Entry 4RIW (X-ray diffraction, 3.10 A resolution); this record covers chains A and B.

# Chain A
Protein: Receptor tyrosine-protein kinase erbB-3
Source organism: Homo sapiens
Notes: EC 2.7.10.1; fragment: kinase domain
Reference sequence: P21860 (ERBB3_HUMAN); residues 679-1001 here correspond to UniProt positions 698-1020 (UniProt number = residue number + 19)
Chain sequence (326 residues; row label = number of the first residue in the row):
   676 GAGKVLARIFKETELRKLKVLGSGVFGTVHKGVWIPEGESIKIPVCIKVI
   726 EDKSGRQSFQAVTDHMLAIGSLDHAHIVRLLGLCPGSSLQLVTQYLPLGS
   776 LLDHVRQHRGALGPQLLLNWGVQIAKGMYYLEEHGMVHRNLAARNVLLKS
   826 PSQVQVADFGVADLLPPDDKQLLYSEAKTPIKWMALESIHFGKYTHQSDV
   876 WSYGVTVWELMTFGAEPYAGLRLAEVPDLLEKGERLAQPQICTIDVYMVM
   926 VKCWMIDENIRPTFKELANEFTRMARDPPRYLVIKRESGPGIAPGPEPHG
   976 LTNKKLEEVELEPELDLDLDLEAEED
Not modelled in the structure: 676-679, 843-854, 961-1001
Sequence notes: expression tag (676-678)
Metal / ion sites: Mg2+: N820, D833 (together with AMP-PNP)
Residues lining bound ligands: AMP-PNP (ANP; phosphoaminophosphonic acid-adenylate ester): L696, G697, S698, G699, V700, G702, V704, C721, K723, T768, Q769, Y770, L771, N815, R819, N820, L822, D833
Curated features (UniProtKB/Swiss-Prot):
  - active site: N815 (Proton acceptor)
  - binding site (ATP): L696 to V704, K723, Q769 to L771, N815 to N820
  - modified residue: S963 (Phosphoserine)
Reported in the primary citation:
  - disease-associated variants - Q790R, S827I: increased catalytic activity on containing the JM-latch
  - disease-associated variants - Q790R, S827I: unchanged catalytic activity on lacks the JM-latch
  - disease-associated variants - E909G (5-fold): increased binding to EGFR-V924R
  - disease-associated variants - E909G (2-fold): increased catalytic activity on EGFR kinase
  - disease-associated variants - Q790R, E909G (7-fold): increased catalytic activity with Epidermal growth factor receptor (chain B)
  - binding site for AMP-PNP: Y849
  - mutagenesis - Q790R, S827I: unchanged catalytic activity on lacks the JM-latch
  - mutagenesis - E909G: unchanged catalytic activity
  - mutagenesis - E909G (5-fold): increased binding to Epidermal growth factor receptor (chain B)
  - mutagenesis - E909G (7-fold): increased catalytic activity with Epidermal growth factor receptor (chain B)

# Chain B
Protein: Epidermal growth factor receptor
Source organism: Homo sapiens
Notes: EC 2.7.10.1; fragment: kinase domain
Reference sequence: P00533 (EGFR_HUMAN); residues 658-998 here correspond to UniProt positions 682-1022 (UniProt number = residue number + 24)
Chain sequence (345 residues; row label = number of the first residue in the row):
   654 GAMGLLQERELVEPLTPSGEAPNQALLRILKETEFKKIKVLGSGAFGTVY
   704 KGLWIPEGEKVKIPVAIKELREATSPKANKEILDEAYVMASVDNPHVCRL
   754 LGICLTSTVQLITQLMPFGCLLDYVREHKDNIGSQYLLNWCVQIAKGMNY
   804 LEDRRLVHRDLAARNVLVKTPQHVKITDFGLAKLLGAEEKEYHAEGGKVP
   854 IKWMALESILHRIYTHQSDVWSYGVTVWELMTFGSKPYDGIPASEISSIL
   904 EKGERLPQPPICTIDVYMIMRKCWMIDADSRPKFRELIIEFSKMARDPQR
   954 YLVIQGDERMHLPSPTDSNAYRAAMDEEDMDDVVDADEYLIPQQG
Not modelled in the structure: 654-663, 848-851, 961-998
Sequence notes: expression tag (654-657); engineered mutation R924 (Val948 in P00533), A973 (Phe997 in P00533), A977 (Leu1001 in P00533)
Metal / ion sites: Mg2+: N818, D831 (together with ADP)
Residues lining bound ligands: ADP (adenosine-5'-diphosphate): L694, F699, V702, A719, K721, T766, Q767, L768, M769, G772, C773, R817, N818, L820, T830, D831
Curated features (UniProtKB/Swiss-Prot):
  - region: L664 to L680 (Important for dimerization, phosphorylation and activation)
  - active site: D813 (Proton acceptor)
  - binding site (ATP): L694 to V702, K721, T766, Q767, D831
  - site: Y992 (Important for interaction with PIK3C2B)
  - modified residue: T669 (Phosphothreonine), S671 (Phosphoserine), K721 (N6-(2-hydroxyisobutyryl)lysine), Y845 (Phosphotyrosine), S967 (Phosphoserine), S971 (Phosphoserine), Y974 (Phosphotyrosine), Y992 (Phosphotyrosine)
  - cross-link (Glycyl lysine isopeptide (Lys-Gly)): K692 (interchain with G-Cter in ubiquitin), K713 (interchain with G-Cter in ubiquitin), K730 (interchain with G-Cter in ubiquitin), K733 (interchain with G-Cter in ubiquitin), K843 (interchain with G-Cter in ubiquitin), K905 (interchain with G-Cter in ubiquitin), K936 (interchain with G-Cter in ubiquitin), K946 (interchain with G-Cter in ubiquitin)
Reported in the primary citation:
  - contacts within the chain: K721-E738 (salt bridge)
  - mutagenesis - E687A, E710A: increased catalytic activity with Receptor tyrosine-protein kinase erbB-3 (chain A)
  - mutagenesis - E687A/E710A: decreased stability (proposed by the authors, not directly observed)
  - mutagenesis - I682Q/E907G (8-fold): increased catalytic activity
  - mutagenesis - V924R/F973A/L977A: unchanged catalytic activity with Receptor tyrosine-protein kinase erbB-3 (chain A)
  - catalytic residues: K721

# Chain A / chain B interface
Pairs across the interface - 53 pairs, chain A then chain B:
  Q790(A) - V665(B)
  N794(A) - E666(B)
  L904(A) - K684(B)
  E906(A) - T759(B)
  K907(A) - K684(B)
  K907(A) - E685(B)  hydrogen bond (backbone-backbone)
  K907(A) - C757(B)  hydrogen bond (backbone-side chain)
  G908(A) - I682(B)
  G908(A) - L683(B)
  G908(A) - C757(B)
  G908(A) - L758(B)  hydrogen bond (backbone-backbone)
  E909(A) - K684(B)
  R910(A) - I682(B)
  R910(A) - L758(B)  hydrogen bond (side chain-backbone)
  Q913(A) - A678(B)  hydrogen bond (side chain-backbone)
  Q913(A) - L679(B)
  Q913(A) - L680(B)  hydrogen bond (side chain-backbone)
  T918(A) - P675(B)
  T918(A) - N676(B)
  I919(A) - N676(B)  hydrogen bond (backbone-backbone)
  I919(A) - A678(B)
  I919(A) - L680(B)  hydrophobic
  I919(A) - Y740(B)  hydrophobic
  D920(A) - N676(B)
  D920(A) - Y740(B)  hydrogen bond
  Y922(A) - L680(B)
  Y922(A) - I682(B)
  M923(A) - L680(B)  hydrophobic
  M923(A) - L736(B)  hydrophobic
  V926(A) - L758(B)  hydrophobic
  K927(A) - K733(B)
  K927(A) - L736(B)
  M930(A) - N732(B)
  M930(A) - L736(B)  hydrophobic
  M930(A) - L758(B)  hydrophobic
  I931(A) - T759(B)
  I931(A) - S760(B)
  N934(A) - P729(B)
  I935(A) - A726(B)  hydrophobic
  I935(A) - P729(B)
  I935(A) - N732(B)
  A950(A) - E666(B)
  A950(A) - P667(B)
  R951(A) - P667(B)
  R951(A) - L668(B)
  R951(A) - T669(B)
  D952(A) - S671(B)  hydrogen bond
  D952(A) - G672(B)
  R955(A) - S671(B)
  R955(A) - E673(B)  salt bridge
  R955(A) - P675(B)
  V958(A) - P675(B)  hydrophobic
  V958(A) - Q677(B)
Interface residues without a listed pair, chain A (28 interface residues in all): L905, D932, P954
Interface residues without a listed pair, chain B (32 interface residues in all): P670, A674, T686, E725
The authors on this interface:
  - pairs named by the authors: Q790(A)-V665(B), E909(A)-K684(B), R951(A)-E666(B)
  - interface residues, chain A: Q790(A), I935(A), R955(A)
  - interface residues, chain B: V665(B), L668(B)

# Overview
The interface between chain A and chain B involves 28 residues on one side and 32 on the other, with 9
hydrogen bonds and 1 salt bridge. Polar pairs include R955(A)-E673(B), K907(A)-C757(B) and R910(A)-L758(B).
The paper describes contacts between Q790(A) and V665(B), E909(A) and K684(B) and R951(A) and E666(B). From
the paper: the catalytic residue K721(B); Q790R and S827I of chain A increase catalytic activity on containing
the JM-latch; 8 substitutions were tested in all.
Here chain A is Receptor tyrosine-protein kinase erbB-3 and chain B is Epidermal growth factor receptor, both
from Homo sapiens. Entry 4RIW (Crystal structure of an EGFR/HER3 kinase domain heterodimer) was determined by
X-ray diffraction, deposited together with 4RIX and 4RIY.
